7JFR - chains C and E of the 7 polymer chains in the assembly; structure by X-ray diffraction, 2.35 A resolution.

Chain C:
Protein: Tubulin alpha-1B chain
From: Bos taurus
UniProtKB: P81947 (TBA1B_BOVIN); residue numbers follow UniProt; this construct covers 1-440
Sequence (440 residues; each row starts with the number of its first residue):
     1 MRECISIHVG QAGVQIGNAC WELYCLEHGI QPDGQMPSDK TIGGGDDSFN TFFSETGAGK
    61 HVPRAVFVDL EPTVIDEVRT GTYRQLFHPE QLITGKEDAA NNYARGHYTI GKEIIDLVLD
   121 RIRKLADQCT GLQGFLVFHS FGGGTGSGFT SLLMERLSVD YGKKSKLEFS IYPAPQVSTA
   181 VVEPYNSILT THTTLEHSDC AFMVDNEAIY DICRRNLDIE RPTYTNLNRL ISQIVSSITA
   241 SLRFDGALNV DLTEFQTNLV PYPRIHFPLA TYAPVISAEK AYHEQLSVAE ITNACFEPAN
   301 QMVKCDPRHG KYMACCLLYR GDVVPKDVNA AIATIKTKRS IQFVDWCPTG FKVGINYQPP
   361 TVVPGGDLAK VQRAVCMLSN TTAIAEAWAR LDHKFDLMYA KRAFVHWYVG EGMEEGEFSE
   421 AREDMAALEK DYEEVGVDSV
Ion coordination: Mg2+: Asp39, Thr41, Gly44, Glu55
Ligand contacts: GTP (guanosine-5'-triphosphate): Gly10, Gln11, Ala12, Gln15, Ile16, Asp69, Asp98, Ala99, Ala100, Asn101, Asn102, Ser140, Gly142, Gly143, Gly144, Thr145, Gly146, Ile171, Val177, Ser178, Thr179, Glu183, Asn206, Tyr224, Leu227, Asn228, Ile231

Chain E:
Protein: Stathmin-4
From: Rattus norvegicus
UniProtKB: P63043 (STMN4_RAT), isoform P63043-3; residues 6-143 here correspond to UniProt positions 77-214 (UniProt number = residue number + 71)
Sequence (138 residues; row label = number of the first residue in the row):
     6 MEVIELNKCT SGQSFEVILK PPSFDGVPEF NASLPRRRDP SLEEIQKKLE AAEERRKYQE
    66 AELLKHLAEK REHEREVIQK AIEENNNFIK MAKEKLAQKM ESNKENREAH LAAMLERLQE
   126 KDKHAEEVRK NKELKEEA
Unresolved in the structure: 29-43

Interface between chain C and chain E:
Pairs across the interface (33):
  His107(C) with Lys104(E), hydrogen bond; Met105(E)
  Tyr108(C) with Lys104(E); Met105(E), hydrophobic; Asn108(E)
  Thr109(C) with Arg112(E)
  Leu152(C) with Met105(E), hydrophobic
  Glu155(C) with Leu101(E); Lys104(E), salt bridge
  Arg156(C) with Leu101(E)
  Ser158(C) with Phe93(E); Ile94(E)
  Val159(C) with Ile94(E); Ala97(E), hydrophobic; Lys98(E)
  Gly162(C) with Phe93(E); Ile94(E)
  Lys163(C) with Asn90(E); Phe93(E)
  Thr193(C) with Lys104(E)
  Glu196(C) with Phe93(E)
  His197(C) with Phe93(E); Ala97(E)
  Val409(C) with His115(E), hydrogen bond (backbone-side chain)
  Gly410(C) with Arg112(E); His115(E)
  Glu411(C) with Asn108(E), hydrogen bond (backbone-side chain); Arg112(E), salt bridge
  Gly412(C) with Asn108(E); Asn111(E), hydrogen bond (backbone-side chain)
  Met413(C) with Asn108(E)
  Glu414(C) with Ser107(E); Asn111(E), hydrogen bond
Other interface residues (no listed pair), chain C (20 interface residues in all): Lys112

In short:
The interface between chain C and chain E involves 20 residues on one side and 13 on the other; the contacts
include 5 hydrogen bonds and 2 salt bridges. Polar pairs include Glu155(C)-Lys104(E), Glu411(C)-Arg112(E) and
His107(C)-Lys104(E). Chain C binds GTP.
Chain C is Tubulin alpha-1B chain (Bos taurus) and chain E is Stathmin-4 (Rattus norvegicus); the structure,
Auristatin bound to tubulin, was determined by X-ray diffraction.
